Entry 9CZO (electron microscopy, 2.87 A resolution); this record covers chains A and E of the 8 polymer chains in the assembly.

== Chain A ==
Molecule: Isoform 5 of Calcium-activated potassium channel subunit alpha-1
Organism: Homo sapiens
Reference sequence: Q12791 (KCMA1_HUMAN), isoform Q12791-5; residues 1-1056 here correspond to UniProt positions 66-1121 (UniProt number = residue number + 65)
Chain sequence (1056 residues; row label = number of the first residue in the row):
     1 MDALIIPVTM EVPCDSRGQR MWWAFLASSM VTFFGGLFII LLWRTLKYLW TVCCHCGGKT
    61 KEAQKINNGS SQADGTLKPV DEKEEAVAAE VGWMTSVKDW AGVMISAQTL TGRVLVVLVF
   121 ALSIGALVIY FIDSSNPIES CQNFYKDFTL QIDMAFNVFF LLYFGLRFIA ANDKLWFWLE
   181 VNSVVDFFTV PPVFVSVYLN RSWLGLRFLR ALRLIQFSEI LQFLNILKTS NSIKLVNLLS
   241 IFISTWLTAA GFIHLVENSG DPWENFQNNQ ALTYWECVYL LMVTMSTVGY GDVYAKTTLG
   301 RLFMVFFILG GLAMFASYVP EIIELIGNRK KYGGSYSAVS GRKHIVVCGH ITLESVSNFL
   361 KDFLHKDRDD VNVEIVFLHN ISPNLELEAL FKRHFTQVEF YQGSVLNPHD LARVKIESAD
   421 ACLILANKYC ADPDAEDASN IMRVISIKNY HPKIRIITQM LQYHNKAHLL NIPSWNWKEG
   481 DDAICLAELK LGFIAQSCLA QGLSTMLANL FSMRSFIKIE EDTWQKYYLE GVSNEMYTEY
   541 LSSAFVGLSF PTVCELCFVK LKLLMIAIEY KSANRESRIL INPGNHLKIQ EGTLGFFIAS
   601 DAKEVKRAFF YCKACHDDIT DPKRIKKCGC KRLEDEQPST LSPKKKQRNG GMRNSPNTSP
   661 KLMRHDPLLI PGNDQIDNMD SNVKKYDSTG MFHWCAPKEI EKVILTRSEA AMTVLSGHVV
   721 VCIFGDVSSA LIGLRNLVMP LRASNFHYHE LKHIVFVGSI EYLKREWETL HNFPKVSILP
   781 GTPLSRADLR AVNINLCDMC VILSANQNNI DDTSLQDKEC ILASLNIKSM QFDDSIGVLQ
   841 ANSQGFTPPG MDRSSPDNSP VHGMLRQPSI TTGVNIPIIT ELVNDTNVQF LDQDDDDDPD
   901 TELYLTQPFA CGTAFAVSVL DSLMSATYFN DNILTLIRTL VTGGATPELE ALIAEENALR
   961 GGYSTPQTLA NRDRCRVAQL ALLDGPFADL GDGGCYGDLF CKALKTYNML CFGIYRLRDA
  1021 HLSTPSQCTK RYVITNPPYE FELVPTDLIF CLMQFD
Unresolved in the structure: 1-19, 55-93, 570-576, 616-680, 834-870
Metal / ion sites: K+ site 1: Thr287, Val288 (shared with 2 residues of chain B; 2 residues of chain C; 2 residues of chain D); K+ site 2: Thr287 (shared with 1 residue of chain B; 1 residue of chain C; 1 residue of chain D); K+ site 3: Val288, Gly289 (shared with 2 residues of chain B; 2 residues of chain C; 2 residues of chain D); K+ site 4: Tyr290 (shared with 1 residue of chain B; 1 residue of chain C; 1 residue of chain D); Ca2+ site 1: Asn449 (shared with 4 residues of chain B); Ca2+ site 2: Asn509, Ser512, Val532, Asn534, Glu535; Ca2+ site 3: Gln889, Asp892, Asp895, Asp897 (shared with 1 residue of chain D)
UniProt features mapped onto this chain:
  - region: Leu491 to Phe511 (Segment S7), Leu548 to Ile568 (Segment S8), Cys612 to His616 (Heme-binding motif)
  - motif: Thr287 to Tyr290 (Selectivity for potassium)
  - binding site (Mg(2+)): Glu374, Gln397, Glu399
  - lipidation (S-palmitoyl cysteine): Cys53, Cys54, Cys56

== Chain E ==
Molecule: Large-conductance Ca2+-activated K+ channel beta2 subunit, Calcium-activated potassium channel subunit beta-4
Organism: Homo sapiens
Notes: fragment: N-terminal 45 residues of kcnmb2 ligated to kcnmb4 (devoid of N terminal first 15 residues)
Reference sequence: chimeric construct of B5BNX0, Q86W47: residues 2-44 from B5BNX0 (B5BNX0_HUMAN) positions 2-44 (same numbers); residues 45-240 from Q86W47 positions 15-210 (UniProt number = residue number - 30)
Chain sequence (239 residues; row label = number of the first residue in the row):
     2 FIWTSGRTSS SYRHDEKRNI YQKIRDHDLL DKRKTVTALK AGEDKSIRLG LFLIISGVVS
    62 LFIFGFCWLS PALQDLQATE ANCTVLSVQQ IGEVFECTFT CGADCRGTSQ YPCVQVYVNN
   122 SESNSRALLH SDEHQLLTNP KCSYIPPCKR ENQKNLESVM NWQQYWKDEI GSQPFTCYFN
   182 QHQRPDDVLL HRTHDEIVLL HCFLWPLVTF VVGVLIVVLT ICAKSLAVKA EAMKKRKFS
Unresolved in the structure: 2-37, 235-240
Cystine bridges: Cys84-Cys178, Cys98-Cys149, Cys102-Cys106, Cys114-Cys143
UniProt features mapped onto this chain:
  - glycosylation (N-linked (GlcNAc...) asparagine): Asn83, Asn120

== Chain A / chain E interface ==
Residue-residue contacts (31):
  Phe33(A) - Leu50(E)  hydrophobic
  Phe34(A) - Leu54(E)  hydrophobic
  Phe34(A) - Val213(E)  hydrophobic
  Leu37(A) - Ile217(E)  hydrophobic
  Phe38(A) - Leu216(E)  hydrophobic
  Phe38(A) - Ile217(E)  hydrophobic
  Leu41(A) - Leu220(E)  hydrophobic
  Leu41(A) - Thr221(E)
  Thr45(A) - Ala224(E)
  Tyr48(A) - Leu227(E)
  Tyr48(A) - Ala228(E)  hydrophobic
  Tyr48(A) - Ala231(E)  hydrophobic
  Thr51(A) - Ala231(E)  hydrogen bond (side chain-backbone)
  Thr51(A) - Met234(E)
  Val52(A) - Ala231(E)  hydrophobic
  Asp173(A) - Ala39(E)
  Asp173(A) - Leu40(E)
  Leu175(A) - Gly43(E)
  Leu175(A) - Glu44(E)
  Trp176(A) - Ala42(E)
  Trp176(A) - Gly43(E)
  Leu179(A) - Lys46(E)  hydrogen bond (backbone-side chain)
  Leu179(A) - Ser47(E)
  Pro262(A) - Trp69(E)
  Trp263(A) - Phe65(E)  hydrophobic
  Trp263(A) - Cys68(E)  hydrophobic
  Trp263(A) - Trp69(E)  hydrophobic
  Trp263(A) - Pro72(E)
  Asn265(A) - Thr194(E)  hydrogen bond (side chain-backbone)
  Asn265(A) - His195(E)
  Leu302(A) - Ile64(E)  hydrophobic
Other interface residues (no listed pair), chain A (20 interface residues in all): Met30, Leu42, Leu299
Other interface residues (no listed pair), chain E (30 interface residues in all): Asp196, Cys203, Thr210, Cys223

== In short ==
The interface between chain A and chain E involves 20 residues on one side and 30 on the other, with 3
hydrogen bonds. Polar contacts include Thr51(A)-Ala231(E), Leu179(A)-Lys46(E) and Asn265(A)-Thr194(E). From
UniProt: 3 Mg2+-binding residues on chain A.
Chain A is Isoform 5 of Calcium-activated potassium channel subunit alpha-1 and chain E is Large-conductance
Ca2+-activated K+ channel beta2 subunit, Calcium-activated potassium channel subunit beta-4, both from Homo
sapiens; the structure, Ca2+ bound intermediate state of hSlo1 + beta2N-beta4 channel in nanodisc, was
determined by electron microscopy (same publication as 9CZH, 9CZJ, 9CZK, 9CZM, 9CZQ, 9D18 and 9D19).
